5EDX - chains A and B; structure by X-ray diffraction, 1.80 A resolution.

== Chain A (and B) ==
Name: CD8 alpha antigen
Source organism: Sus scrofa
Notes: chain B of this document is another copy of the same molecule, construct and numbering; everything in this record applies to it too
Reference sequence: A0MNZ3 (A0MNZ3_PIG); residues 1-114 here correspond to UniProt positions 2-115 (UniProt number = residue number + 1)
Amino-acid sequence (114 residues; each row starts with the number of its first residue):
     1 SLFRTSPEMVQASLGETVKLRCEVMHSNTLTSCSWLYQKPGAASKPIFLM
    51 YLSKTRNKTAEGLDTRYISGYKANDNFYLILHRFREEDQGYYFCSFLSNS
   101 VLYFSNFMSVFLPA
Disulfide bonds: Cys22-Cys94

== Interface between chain A and chain B ==
Contacting residue pairs (40; chain A residue first):
  Leu36(A) with Phe104(B), hydrophobic
  Gln38(A) with Gln38(B), hydrogen bond; Phe107(B)
  Ala43(A) with Tyr91(B), hydrophobic; Phe107(B), hydrophobic
  Ser44(A) with Phe107(B)
  Lys45(A) with Phe104(B), hydrogen bond (side chain-backbone); Ser105(B); Asn106(B), hydrogen bond; Phe107(B)
  Pro46(A) with Phe93(B); Phe104(B); Phe107(B)
  Phe48(A) with Ser100(B); Val101(B), hydrophobic; Leu102(B)
  Tyr51(A) with Ser100(B)
  Arg56(A) with Ser100(B)
  Lys58(A) with Asn99(B), hydrogen bond (side chain-backbone); Val101(B)
  Tyr91(A) with Ala43(B)
  Phe93(A) with Pro46(B)
  Leu97(A) with Leu97(B), hydrophobic
  Asn99(A) with Lys58(B)
  Ser100(A) with Phe48(B); Tyr51(B); Arg56(B); Lys58(B)
  Val101(A) with Phe48(B), hydrophobic; Lys58(B)
  Leu102(A) with Phe48(B); Ser95(B)
  Phe104(A) with Leu36(B), hydrophobic; Lys45(B), hydrogen bond (backbone-side chain); Pro46(B)
  Ser105(A) with Lys45(B)
  Asn106(A) with Lys45(B), hydrogen bond
  Phe107(A) with Gln38(B); Ser44(B); Lys45(B)
Interface residues without a listed pair, chain A (23 interface residues in all): Ser34, Ser95

== Overview ==
Chain A and chain B form an interface of 23 and 22 residues respectively, with 6 hydrogen bonds. Polar pairs
include Gln38(A)-Gln38(B), Lys45(A)-Phe104(B) and Lys45(A)-Asn106(B).
Chain A and chain B are both CD8 alpha antigen (Sus scrofa); the structure, Crystal structure of swine CD8aa
homodimer, was determined by X-ray diffraction, deposited together with 5EBG.
